Entry 1MJJ (X-ray diffraction, 2.10 A resolution); this record covers chains A and B.

Chain A:
Protein: Immunoglobulin MS6-12
From: Mus musculus
Notes: fragment: Fab fragment, LIGHT CHAIN
Sequence (219 residues; numbered 1 to 214 plus 5 insertion-coded residues; the number before each row is that of its first residue; a row labelled like 27A-27E holds insertion residues (27A, then the next letters in order)):
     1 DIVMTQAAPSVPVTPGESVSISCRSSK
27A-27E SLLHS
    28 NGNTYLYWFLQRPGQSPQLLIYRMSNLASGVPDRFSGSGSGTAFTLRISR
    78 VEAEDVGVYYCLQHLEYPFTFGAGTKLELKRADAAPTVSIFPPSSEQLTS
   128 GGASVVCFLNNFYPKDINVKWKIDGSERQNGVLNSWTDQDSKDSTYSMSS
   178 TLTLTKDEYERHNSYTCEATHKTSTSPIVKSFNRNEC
Not modelled in the structure: 214
Disulfide bonds: Cys23-Cys88, Cys134-Cys194
Ligand contacts: HAL (n-{[2-({[1-(4-carboxybutanoyl)amino]-2-phenylethyl}-hydroxyphosphinyl)oxy]acetyl}-2-phenylethylamine): His27D, Asn28, Tyr32, Tyr34, Phe36, Leu89, His91, Leu92, Glu93, Tyr94, Phe96

Chain B:
Protein: Immunoglobulin MS6-12
From: Mus musculus
Notes: fragment: Fab fragment, HEAVY CHAIN
Sequence (227 residues; numbered 1 to 239 plus 4 insertion-coded residues; 16 numbers in that range are skipped by the numbering (no residue carries them; nothing is unmodelled there); the number before each row is that of its first residue; a row labelled like 82A-82C holds insertion residues (82A, then the next letters in order)):
     1 EVQLQQPGAELVKPGASVKLSCKASGYTFTNYWINWVKQRPGQGLEWIGN
    51 IY
   52A P
    53 GSSYTHYNEKFKNKATLTVDTSSSTAYMQL
82A-82C SSL
    83 TSDDSAVYYCANKLGWF
   101 PYWGQGTLVTVSAAKTTAPSVYPLAPVC
   131 GDTSGSSVTLGCLVKGYFPEPVTL
   157 TW
   162 NSGSLSSG
   171 VHTFPAVLQS
   183 DLYTLSSSVTVTSS
   198 TWP
   202 SQSIT
   208 CNVAHPASSTKVDKKI
   226 EPRGPTIKPCPPCK
Not modelled in the structure: 131-135, 229-239
Disulfide bonds: Cys22-Cys92, Cys142-Cys208
Modified residues: Glu1 (pyroglutamic acid; PCA)
Ligand contacts: HAL (n-{[2-({[1-(4-carboxybutanoyl)amino]-2-phenylethyl}-hydroxyphosphinyl)oxy]acetyl}-2-phenylethylamine): Trp33, Asn35, Val37, Trp47, Asn50, Ala93, Lys95, Pro101, Trp103

Chain A / chain B interface:
Residue-residue contacts - 75 pairs, chain A then chain B:
  Asn30(A) with Trp98(B)
  Tyr32(A) with Trp98(B), hydrophobic
  Tyr34(A) with Lys95(B); Trp98(B), hydrogen bond (side chain-backbone); Pro101(B)
  Phe36(A) with Trp103(B)
  Gln38(A) with Gln39(B), hydrogen bond; Tyr91(B), hydrogen bond
  Gln42(A) with Tyr91(B), hydrogen bond (backbone-side chain)
  Ser43(A) with Tyr91(B); Trp103(B); Gly104(B)
  Pro44(A) with Leu45(B), hydrophobic; Trp103(B)
  Leu46(A) with Phe99(B), hydrophobic
  Tyr49(A) with Trp98(B), hydrophobic; Phe99(B), hydrophobic
  Tyr87(A) with Gln39(B), hydrogen bond; Gln43(B), hydrogen bond (side chain-backbone); Gly44(B); Leu45(B), hydrophobic
  His91(A) with Lys95(B); Trp98(B)
  Tyr94(A) with Trp47(B), hydrophobic; Asn50(B), hydrogen bond; His58(B), hydrogen bond
  Pro95(A) with Trp47(B), hydrophobic
  Phe96(A) with Asn35(B); Trp47(B)
  Phe98(A) with Leu45(B), hydrophobic; Trp47(B)
  Ser116(A) with Thr139(B)
  Ile117(A) with Val127(B)
  Phe118(A) with Leu124(B); Ala125(B); Thr139(B)
  Pro119(A) with Val127(B); Arg228(B), hydrogen bond (backbone-side chain)
  Pro120(A) with Arg228(B), hydrogen bond (backbone-side chain)
  Ser121(A) with Tyr122(B); Pro123(B)
  Glu123(A) with Pro123(B); Lys221(B), salt bridge
  Gln124(A) with Tyr122(B)
  Ser127(A) with Tyr122(B)
  Ser131(A) with Leu143(B); Lys145(B)
  Val133(A) with Leu124(B), hydrophobic
  Phe135(A) with Phe174(B), hydrophobic; Ser188(B); Ser189(B); Ser190(B)
  Asn137(A) with His172(B); Phe174(B); Ser190(B), hydrogen bond
  Asn138(A) with His172(B), hydrogen bond
  Val159(A) with Gln179(B)
  Leu160(A) with Val177(B), hydrophobic; Gln179(B)
  Asn161(A) with Val177(B)
  Ser162(A) with Phe174(B); Pro175(B), hydrogen bond (side chain-backbone); Val177(B)
  Trp163(A) with Pro175(B)
  Thr164(A) with Thr173(B); Phe174(B); Pro175(B)
  Asp167(A) with His172(B), salt bridge
  Ser174(A) with His172(B), hydrogen bond; Phe174(B)
  Met175(A) with Phe174(B)
  Ser176(A) with Phe174(B); Ser188(B), hydrogen bond
  Thr180(A) with Lys145(B)
  Phe209(A) with Val127(B), hydrophobic
Also at the interface, not in a pair above, chain A (44 interface residues in all): Arg50, Thr178
Also at the interface, not in a pair above, chain B (42 interface residues in all): Val37, Glu46, Asn60, Pro126, Leu140, Gly141, Val171, Thr186

In short:
The interface between chain A and chain B involves 44 residues on one side and 42 on the other, with 15
hydrogen bonds and 2 salt bridges. Polar pairs include Glu123(A)-Lys221(B), Asp167(A)-His172(B) and
Tyr34(A)-Trp98(B). Compound HAL is bound between chain A and chain B.
Here chain A is Immunoglobulin MS6-12 and chain B is Immunoglobulin MS6-12, both from Mus musculus. Entry 1MJJ
(High resolution crystal structure of the complex of the fab fragment of esterolytic antibody MS6-12 and ...)
was determined by X-ray diffraction together with 1MH5, 1MIE, 1MJ7, 1MJ8 and 1MJU from the same study.
